PDB entry 6FVU | electron microscopy, 4.50 A resolution (low resolution: residue-level contacts below are approximate; hydrogen-bond / salt-bridge calls are withheld) | chains T and S of the 47 polymer chains in the assembly

# Chain T
Molecule: 26S proteasome regulatory subunit RPN12
From: Saccharomyces cerevisiae (strain ATCC 204508 / S288c)
UniProt: P32496 (RPN12_YEAST); residues 7-272 here = UniProt positions 7-272
Amino-acid sequence (266 residues; each row starts with the number of its first residue):
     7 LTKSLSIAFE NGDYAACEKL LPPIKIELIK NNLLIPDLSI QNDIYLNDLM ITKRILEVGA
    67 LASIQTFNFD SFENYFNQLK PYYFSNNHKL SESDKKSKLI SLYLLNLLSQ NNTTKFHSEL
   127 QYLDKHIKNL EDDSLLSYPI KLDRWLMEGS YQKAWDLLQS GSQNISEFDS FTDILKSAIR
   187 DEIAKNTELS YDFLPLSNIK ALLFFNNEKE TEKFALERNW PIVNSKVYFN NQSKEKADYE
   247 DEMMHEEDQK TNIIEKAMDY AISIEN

# Chain S
Molecule: 26S proteasome regulatory subunit RPN3
From: Saccharomyces cerevisiae (strain ATCC 204508 / S288c)
UniProt: P40016 (RPN3_YEAST); numbering as in UniProt (aligned over 18-492)
Amino-acid sequence (475 residues; numbered 18 to 492; the number before each row is that of its first residue):
    18 LHHSEKKYAE EDQVQELLKV LNEISKTTLT LDPRYIWRSL KDLSSLRNQE LLNAETLCFT
    78 VNVLYPDSSS FKKNLLKFIT SNHKSSVPGS AELRNSYPAS FYSVNTEKKT IEVTAEINCF
   138 MHLLVQLFLW DSKELEQLVE FNRKVVIPNL LCYYNLRSLN LINAKLWFYI YLSHETLARS
   198 SEEINSDNQN IILRSTMMKF LKIASLKHDN ETKAMLINLI LRDFLNNGEV DSASDFISKL
   258 EYPHTDVSSS LEARYFFYLS KINAIQLDYS TANEYIIAAI RKAPHNSKSL GFLQQSNKLH
   318 CCIQLLMGDI PELSFFHQSN MQKSLLPYYH LTKAVKLGDL KKFTSTITKY KQLLLKDDTY
   378 QLCVRLRSNV IKTGIRIISL TYKKISLRDI CLKLNLDSEQ TVEYMVSRAI RDGVIEAKIN
   438 HEDGFIETTE LLNIYDSEDP QQVFDERIKF ANQLHDEYLV SMRYPEDKKT QQNEK
Curated features (UniProtKB/Swiss-Prot):
  - modified residue: Ser454 (Phosphoserine)

# How chain T and chain S interact
Residue-residue contacts (70; chain T residue first):
  Ser45(T) - Asn205(S)
  Ile46(T) - Asn205(S)
  Gln47(T) - Ile201(S)
  Phe90(T) - Asp204(S)
  Asn92(T) - Ile201(S)
  Asn92(T) - Asp204(S)
  Asn92(T) - Asn205(S)
  Asn93(T) - Glu199(S)
  Asn93(T) - Glu200(S)
  Asn93(T) - Ile201(S)
  Asn93(T) - Asp204(S)
  Lys95(T) - Ile201(S)
  Thr119(T) - Leu284(S)
  Thr120(T) - Gln283(S)
  His123(T) - Ile282(S)
  His123(T) - Leu284(S)
  His123(T) - Arg382(S)
  Ser124(T) - Val247(S)
  Ser124(T) - Gln283(S)
  Gln127(T) - Gly245(S)
  Gln127(T) - Gln378(S)
  Tyr128(T) - Asn244(S)
  Tyr128(T) - Gly245(S)
  Tyr128(T) - Glu246(S)
  Lys131(T) - Asn244(S)
  Asp149(T) - Arg382(S)
  Arg150(T) - Val381(S)
  Arg150(T) - Arg382(S)
  Arg150(T) - Arg384(S)
  Arg150(T) - Ser385(S)
  Met153(T) - Ser385(S)
  Met153(T) - Arg425(S)
  Glu154(T) - Arg384(S)
  Glu154(T) - Ile388(S)
  Glu154(T) - Met422(S)
  Glu154(T) - Arg425(S)
  Gly155(T) - Tyr421(S)
  Gly155(T) - Arg425(S)
  Gln158(T) - Ser415(S)
  Gln158(T) - Gln417(S)
  Gln158(T) - Thr418(S)
  Gln158(T) - Tyr421(S)
  Lys159(T) - Asp414(S)
  Glu188(T) - Arg428(S)
  Lys191(T) - Arg428(S)
  Asn192(T) - Ser424(S)
  Asn192(T) - Arg425(S)
  Asn192(T) - Arg428(S)
  Thr193(T) - Ser424(S)
  Leu195(T) - Ile427(S)
  Ser196(T) - Ser424(S)
  Ser196(T) - Ile427(S)
  Ser196(T) - Lys435(S)
  Ser196(T) - Ile436(S)
  Tyr197(T) - Ile436(S)
  Tyr197(T) - His438(S)
  Phe199(T) - Glu439(S)
  Leu200(T) - His438(S)
  Asn204(T) - His438(S)
  Ala207(T) - Tyr421(S)
  Leu208(T) - Gln417(S)
  Leu208(T) - Glu420(S)
  Leu208(T) - Tyr421(S)
  Phe210(T) - Tyr421(S)
  Ile259(T) - Gln458(S)
  Lys262(T) - Gln458(S)
  Lys262(T) - Gln459(S)
  Lys262(T) - Asp462(S)
  Tyr266(T) - Asp462(S)
  Tyr266(T) - Ile465(S)
Other interface residues (no listed pair), chain T (47 interface residues in all): Leu44, Ser91, Lys121, Leu126, Asp130, Leu152, Ser156, Tyr157, Ile189, Ser269
Other interface residues (no listed pair), chain S (40 interface residues in all): Ile208, Asp248, Asn469

# Overview
Chain T and chain S form an interface of 47 and 40 residues respectively.
Chain T is 26S proteasome regulatory subunit RPN12 and chain S is 26S proteasome regulatory subunit RPN3, both
from Saccharomyces cerevisiae (strain ATCC 204508 / S288c); the structure, 26S proteasome, s2 state, was
determined by electron microscopy, deposited together with 6FVW, 6FVT, 6FVV, 6FVX and 6FVY.
